6IG0 - chains H and N of the 10 polymer chains in the assembly; structure by electron microscopy, 3.37 A resolution.

[Chain H]
Name: Type III-A CRISPR-associated RAMP protein Csm5
Organism: Streptococcus thermophilus ND03
UniProtKB: A0A2U2M038 (A0A2U2M038_STRTR); residue numbers follow UniProt; this construct covers 1-357
Sequence (357 residues; each row starts with the number of its first residue):
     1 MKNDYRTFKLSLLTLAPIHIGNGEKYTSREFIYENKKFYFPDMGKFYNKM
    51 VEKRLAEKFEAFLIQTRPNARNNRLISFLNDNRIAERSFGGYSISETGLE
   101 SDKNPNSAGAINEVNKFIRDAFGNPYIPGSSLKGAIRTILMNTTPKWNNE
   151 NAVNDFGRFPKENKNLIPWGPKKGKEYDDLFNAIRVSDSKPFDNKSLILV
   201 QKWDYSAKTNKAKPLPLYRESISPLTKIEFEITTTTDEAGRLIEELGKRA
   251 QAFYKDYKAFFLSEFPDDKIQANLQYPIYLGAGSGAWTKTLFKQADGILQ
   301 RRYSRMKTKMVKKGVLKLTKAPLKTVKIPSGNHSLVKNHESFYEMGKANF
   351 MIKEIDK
Unresolved in the structure: 1-2, 326-334, 356-357

[Chain N]
Molecule: crRNA
Sequence (36 nucleotides; each row starts with the number of its first residue):
     1 ACGGAAACGCUUUCUAGCUCGCUAUAAUUACCCAUU
Unresolved in the structure: 35-36

[How chain H and chain N interact]
Pairs across the interface - 62 pairs, chain H then chain N:
  Ile20(H) - U28(N)  phosphate contact
  Gly21(H) - A27(N)  sugar contact
  Gly21(H) - U28(N)  hydrogen bond to the phosphate
  Gly23(H) - A27(N)  base contact
  Pro128(H) - A27(N)  phosphate contact
  Ser130(H) - A26(N)  sugar contact
  Ser130(H) - A27(N)  hydrogen bond to the phosphate
  Ser131(H) - A26(N)  hydrogen bond to the phosphate
  Ser131(H) - A27(N)  hydrogen bond to the phosphate
  Lys133(H) - U25(N)  salt bridge to the phosphate
  Gly134(H) - A26(N)  base contact
  Ala135(H) - A26(N)  base contact
  Arg137(H) - A24(N)  phosphate contact
  Arg137(H) - U25(N)  salt bridge to the phosphate
  Arg137(H) - A26(N)  salt bridge to the phosphate
  Thr138(H) - A26(N)  base contact
  Trp169(H) - U23(N)  hydrogen bond to the sugar
  Trp169(H) - A24(N)  hydrogen bond to the sugar
  Tyr177(H) - U23(N)  sugar contact
  Asp179(H) - U23(N)  hydrogen bond to the sugar
  Asp179(H) - A24(N)  sugar contact
  Phe181(H) - A24(N)  phosphate contact
  Phe181(H) - U25(N)  phosphate contact
  Asn182(H) - U23(N)  phosphate contact
  Asn182(H) - A24(N)  phosphate contact
  Lys202(H) - C31(N)  base contact
  Asp204(H) - C31(N)  hydrogen bond to the sugar
  Pro214(H) - C32(N)  hydrogen bond to the base
  Leu215(H) - C31(N)  sugar contact
  Leu215(H) - C32(N)  base contact
  Leu217(H) - C31(N)  base contact
  Arg219(H) - U29(N)  salt bridge to the phosphate
  Tyr279(H) - A26(N)  hydrogen bond to the base
  Leu280(H) - A26(N)  base contact
  Gly281(H) - A26(N)  base contact
  Gly281(H) - U28(N)  phosphate contact
  Ala282(H) - U28(N)  hydrogen bond to the phosphate
  Ala282(H) - U29(N)  phosphate contact
  Gly283(H) - U29(N)  hydrogen bond to the phosphate
  Ser284(H) - U29(N)  hydrogen bond to the phosphate
  Gly285(H) - U29(N)  sugar contact
  Gly285(H) - A30(N)  phosphate contact
  Ala286(H) - U29(N)  phosphate contact
  Ala286(H) - A30(N)  hydrogen bond to the phosphate
  Thr288(H) - A26(N)  hydrogen bond to the base
  Lys289(H) - A26(N)  hydrogen bond to the base
  Lys289(H) - U28(N)  phosphate contact
  Lys289(H) - U29(N)  phosphate contact
  Arg302(H) - U29(N)  sugar contact
  Tyr303(H) - U29(N)  hydrogen bond to the sugar
  Tyr303(H) - A30(N)  hydrogen bond to the sugar
  Met306(H) - C32(N)  phosphate contact
  Lys307(H) - A30(N)  hydrogen bond to the sugar
  Lys307(H) - C31(N)  sugar contact
  Thr308(H) - A30(N)  sugar contact
  Thr308(H) - C31(N)  sugar contact
  Lys309(H) - A30(N)  phosphate contact
  Lys309(H) - C31(N)  phosphate contact
  Gly314(H) - C31(N)  phosphate contact
  Val315(H) - C31(N)  hydrogen bond to the phosphate
  Lys317(H) - A30(N)  salt bridge to the phosphate
  Lys317(H) - C31(N)  salt bridge to the phosphate
Interface residues without a listed pair, chain H (44 interface residues in all): His19, Asn22, Lys164

[In short]
44 residues of chain H and 10 residues of chain N are in contact, with 20 hydrogen bonds and 6 salt bridges.
Among the polar pairs are Pro214(H)-C32(N), Tyr279(H)-A26(N) and Thr288(H)-A26(N).
Here chain H is Type III-A CRISPR-associated RAMP protein Csm5 (Streptococcus thermophilus ND03) and chain N
is crRNA. Entry 6IG0 (Type III-A Csm complex, Cryo-EM structure of Csm-CTR1, ATP bound) was determined by
electron microscopy (same publication as 6IFK, 6IFL, 6IFN, 6IFR, 6IFU, 6IFY and 6IFZ).
